7K64 - chains B and D of the 4 polymer chains in the assembly; structure by X-ray diffraction, 2.80 A resolution.

[Chain B (and D)]
Molecule: Alkanesulfonate monooxygenase
Organism: Pseudomonas fluorescens
Notes: EC 1.14.14.5; chain D of this document is another copy of the same molecule, construct and numbering; everything in this record applies to it too
UniProtKB: Q3K9A1 (Q3K9A1_PSEPF); residues 1-381 here = UniProt positions 1-381
Sequence (404 residues; row label = number of the first residue in the row; numbers below 1 keep their minus sign (Met-22 is residue -22)):
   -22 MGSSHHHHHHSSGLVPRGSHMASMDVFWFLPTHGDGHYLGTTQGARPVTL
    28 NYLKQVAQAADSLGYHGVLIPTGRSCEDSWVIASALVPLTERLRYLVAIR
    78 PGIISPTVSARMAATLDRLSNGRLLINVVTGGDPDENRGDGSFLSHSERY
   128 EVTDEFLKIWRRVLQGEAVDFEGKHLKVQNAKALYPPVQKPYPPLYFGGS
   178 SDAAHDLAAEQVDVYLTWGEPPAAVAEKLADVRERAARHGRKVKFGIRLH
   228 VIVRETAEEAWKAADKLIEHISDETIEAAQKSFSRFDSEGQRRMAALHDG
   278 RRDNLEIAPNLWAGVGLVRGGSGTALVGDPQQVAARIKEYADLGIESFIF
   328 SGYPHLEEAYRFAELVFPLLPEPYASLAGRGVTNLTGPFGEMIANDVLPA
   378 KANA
Not modelled in the structure: -22 to -1, 248-280, 357-361, 370-371, 378-381 (chain D: -22 to -1, 248-280, 357-359, 378-381)
Differences from the reference sequence: initiating methionine (-22); expression tag (-21 to 0)

[Interface between chain B and chain D]
Pairs across the interface (18; chain B residue first):
  Arg95(B) - Leu362(D)
  Arg95(B) - Thr363(D)  hydrogen bond (side chain-backbone)
  Asn98(B) - Asn361(D)  hydrogen bond
  Lys159(B) - Asp373(D)
  Leu161(B) - Pro365(D)
  Leu161(B) - Met369(D)  hydrophobic
  Leu161(B) - Asn372(D)
  Tyr162(B) - Pro365(D)  hydrophobic
  Tyr162(B) - Met369(D)
  Pro163(B) - Thr363(D)
  Leu362(B) - Arg95(D)
  Leu362(B) - Val165(D)  hydrophobic
  Thr363(B) - Arg95(D)  hydrogen bond (backbone-side chain)
  Thr363(B) - Pro163(D)
  Gly364(B) - Pro163(D)
  Pro365(B) - Leu161(D)
  Pro365(B) - Tyr162(D)  hydrophobic
  Met369(B) - Leu161(D)  hydrophobic
Interface residues without a listed pair, chain B (14 interface residues in all): Val165, Asn372, Asp373
Interface residues without a listed pair, chain D (14 interface residues in all): Lys159, Gly364

[Overview]
The chain B/chain D interface involves 14 residues from each chain; the contacts include 3 hydrogen bonds.
Among the polar pairs are Arg95(B)-Thr363(D) and Asn98(B)-Asn361(D).
Both chains are Alkanesulfonate monooxygenase (Pseudomonas fluorescens). Entry 7K64 (Binary titrated soak
structure of alkanesulfonate monooxygenase MsuD from Pseudomonas fluorescens with FMN) was determined by X-ray
diffraction together with 7JV3, 7JW9, 7JYB and 7K14 from the same study.
